Entry 1KYD (X-ray diffraction, 2.00 A resolution); this record covers chains A and P.

== Chain A ==
Name: Alpha-adaptin C
Organism: Mus musculus
Notes: fragment: c-terminal appendage (ear), residues 701-938
UniProt: P17427 (AP2A2_MOUSE); residues 701-938 here = UniProt positions 701-938
Chain sequence (247 residues; row label = number of the first residue in the row):
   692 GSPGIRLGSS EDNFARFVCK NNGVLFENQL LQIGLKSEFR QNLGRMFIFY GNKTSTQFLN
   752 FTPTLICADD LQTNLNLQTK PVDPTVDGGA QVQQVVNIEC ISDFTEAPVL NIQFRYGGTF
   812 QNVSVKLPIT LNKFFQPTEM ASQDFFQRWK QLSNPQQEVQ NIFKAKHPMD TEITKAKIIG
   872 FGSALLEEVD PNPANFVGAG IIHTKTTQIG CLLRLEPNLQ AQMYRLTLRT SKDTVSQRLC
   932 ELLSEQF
Differences from the reference sequence: cloning artifact (692-700)

== Chain P ==
Name: EH domain-binding mitotic phosphoprotein
Chain sequence (6 residues; numbered 340 to 345; the number before each row is that of its first residue):
   340 GSDPWK
Disordered / not traced: 340
Differences from the reference sequence: cloning artifact (340); engineered mutation Lys-345 (Thr in 5051636)

== Chain A / chain P interface ==
Contacting residue pairs (11; chain A residue first):
  Phe-836(A) / Trp-344(P)  hydrophobic
  Phe-837(A) / Pro-343(P)  hydrophobic
  Phe-837(A) / Trp-344(P)
  Trp-840(A) / Trp-344(P)
  Lys-841(A) / Pro-343(P)  hydrogen bond (side chain-backbone)
  Lys-841(A) / Lys-345(P)
  Asp-881(A) / Trp-344(P)  hydrogen bond
  Pro-882(A) / Pro-343(P)
  Pro-882(A) / Trp-344(P)
  Val-888(A) / Trp-344(P)  hydrophobic
  Arg-905(A) / Trp-344(P)
Also at the interface, not in a pair above, chain A (9 interface residues in all): Arg-920

== Overview ==
Chain A and chain P form an interface of 9 and 3 residues respectively; the contacts include 2 hydrogen bonds.
Polar pairs include Lys-841(A)/Pro-343(P) and Asp-881(A)/Trp-344(P).
Chain A is Alpha-adaptin C (Mus musculus) and chain P is EH domain-binding mitotic phosphoprotein; the
structure, Ap-2 clathrin adaptor alpha-appendage in complex with epsin dpw peptide, was determined by X-ray
diffraction, deposited together with 1KY6, 1KY7, 1KYF and 1KYU.
